6OWF - chains E and BN of the 180 polymer chains in the assembly; structure by electron microscopy, 3.00 A resolution.

[Chain E (and BN)]
Name: Microcompartments protein
Organism: Halothece sp. (strain PCC 7418)
Notes: chain BN of this document is another copy of the same molecule, construct and numbering; everything in this record applies to it too
Reference sequence: K9YHS7 (K9YHS7_HALP7); residues 1-113 here = UniProt positions 1-113
Chain sequence (113 residues; row label = number of the first residue in the row):
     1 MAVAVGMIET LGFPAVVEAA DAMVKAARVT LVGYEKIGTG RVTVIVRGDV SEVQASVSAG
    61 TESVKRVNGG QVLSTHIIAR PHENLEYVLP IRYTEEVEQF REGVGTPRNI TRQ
Disordered / not traced: 1, 102-113

[Chain E / chain BN interface]
Pairs across the interface (60):
  L11(E) with R41(BN)
  G12(E) with E9(BN); I37(BN); R41(BN)
  F13(E) with E9(BN), hydrogen bond (backbone-side chain); E35(BN); I37(BN); T43(BN); I45(BN), hydrophobic; P90(BN)
  P14(E) with M7(BN), hydrophobic; E9(BN); T43(BN); S74(BN)
  V17(E) with M7(BN), hydrophobic; I78(BN); L85(BN), hydrophobic; L89(BN), hydrophobic
  E18(E) with H76(BN), salt bridge; I78(BN)
  A20(E) with L85(BN); L89(BN), hydrophobic
  D21(E) with I78(BN); P81(BN); H82(BN), hydrogen bond (side chain-backbone); L85(BN)
  V24(E) with H82(BN); L85(BN), hydrophobic
  K25(E) with R80(BN), hydrogen bond (side chain-backbone)
  T30(E) with N84(BN)
  L31(E) with N84(BN); V88(BN)
  G33(E) with V88(BN)
  Y34(E) with E35(BN), hydrogen bond; V88(BN), hydrophobic; L89(BN), hydrophobic; P90(BN)
  K36(E) with E35(BN), salt bridge; K36(BN); I37(BN)
  T39(E) with T39(BN)
  G40(E) with I37(BN), hydrogen bond (backbone-backbone); G38(BN); T39(BN)
  V42(E) with I37(BN), hydrophobic
  R66(E) with H76(BN)
  V67(E) with S74(BN); T75(BN)
  N68(E) with L73(BN); S74(BN); T75(BN)
  G69(E) with R41(BN); L73(BN)
  E96(E) with Y87(BN)
  V97(E) with N84(BN); V88(BN), hydrophobic
  Q99(E) with Y87(BN)
  F100(E) with E83(BN); N84(BN); Y87(BN), hydrophobic
Interface residues without a listed pair, chain E (32 interface residues in all): A15, V29, V32, G38, R41, V44
Interface residues without a listed pair, chain BN (26 interface residues in all): I91

[Overview]
Chain E and chain BN form an interface of 32 and 26 residues respectively; the contacts include 5 hydrogen
bonds and 2 salt bridges. Polar pairs include E18(E)-H76(BN), K36(E)-E35(BN) and F13(E)-E9(BN).
Both chains are Microcompartments protein (Halothece sp. (strain PCC 7418)). Entry 6OWF (Structure of a
synthetic beta-carboxysome shell, T=3) was determined by electron microscopy, deposited together with 6OWG.
